PDB entry 6KTO | X-ray diffraction, 3.45 A resolution | chains A and B of the 4 polymer chains in the assembly

# Chain A (and B)
Name: Mitotic spindle assembly checkpoint protein MAD2B
Organism: Homo sapiens
Notes: chain B of this document is another copy of the same molecule, construct and numbering; everything in this record applies to it too
UniProt: Q9UI95 (MD2L2_HUMAN); residue numbers follow UniProt; this construct covers 1-211
Amino-acid sequence (227 residues; row label = number of the first residue in the row; numbers below 1 keep their minus sign (Met-15 is residue -15)):
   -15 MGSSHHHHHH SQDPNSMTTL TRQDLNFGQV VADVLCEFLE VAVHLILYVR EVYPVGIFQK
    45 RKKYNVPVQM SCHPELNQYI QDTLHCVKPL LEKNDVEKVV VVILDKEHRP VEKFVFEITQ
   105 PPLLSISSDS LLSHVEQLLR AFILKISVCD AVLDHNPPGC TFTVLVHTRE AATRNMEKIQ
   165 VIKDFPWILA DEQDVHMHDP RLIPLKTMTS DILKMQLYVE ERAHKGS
Not modelled in the structure: -15 to 12, 106-114, 210-211 (chain B: -15 to 8, 157-182)
Differences from the reference sequence: expression tag (-15 to 0)
Swiss-Prot annotation at these positions:
  - natural variant: Val85 (V85E: In FANCV)
  - mutagenesis: Tyr63 (Y63A: Alters interaction with REV3L. Loss of interaction with REV3L; when associated with A-171), Arg124 (R124A: Induces structural changes that increase affinity for REV3L and REV1. No effect on interaction with REV1; when associated with A-171), Trp171 (W171A: Alters interaction with REV3L and REV1. Loss of interaction with REV3L; when associated with A-63. No effect on interaction with REV1; when associated with A-124), Leu186 (L186A: Significantly prevents interaction with REV1; no effect on interaction with REV3L), Gln200 (Q200A: Significantly prevents interaction with REV1; no effect on interaction with REV3L), Tyr202 (Y202A: Significantly prevents interaction with REV1; no effect on interaction with REV3L)
From the paper describing this entry:
  - self-association interface (contacts with another copy of this molecule): Glu35, Lys44, Arg124, Lys129, Asp134, Lys190
  - mutagenesis - W171A: unchanged binding to Shieldin complex subunit 2
  - mutagenesis - R124A, K129A, K190A: abolished binding to REV7 conformational dimer

# How chain A and chain B interact
Pairs across the interface (30; chain A residue first):
  Asn49(A) - Val39(B)
  Val50(A) - Val39(B)  hydrophobic
  Pro51(A) - Val39(B)
  Gln121(A) - Glu35(B)
  Gln121(A) - His139(B)  hydrogen bond
  Arg124(A) - Glu35(B)  salt bridge
  Arg124(A) - Val39(B)
  Leu128(A) - Tyr32(B)
  Leu128(A) - Glu35(B)
  Lys129(A) - Ser131(B)  hydrogen bond (side chain-backbone)
  Lys129(A) - Asp134(B)  salt bridge
  Ser131(A) - Tyr32(B)  hydrogen bond
  Ser131(A) - Lys44(B)  hydrogen bond (backbone-side chain)
  Val132(A) - Tyr32(B)  hydrophobic
  Val132(A) - Ser131(B)
  Asp134(A) - Lys44(B)  salt bridge
  Asp134(A) - Pro51(B)
  Asp134(A) - Arg124(B)  hydrogen bond (backbone-side chain)
  Ala135(A) - Val50(B)  hydrophobic
  Ala135(A) - Pro51(B)
  Ala135(A) - Arg124(B)  hydrogen bond (backbone-side chain)
  Val136(A) - Ile127(B)  hydrophobic
  Val136(A) - Leu128(B)  hydrophobic
  Pro188(A) - Val132(B)  hydrophobic
  Leu189(A) - Ala135(B)
  Lys190(A) - Arg34(B)
  Lys190(A) - Asp134(B)  salt bridge
  Lys190(A) - Ala135(B)
  Lys190(A) - Leu137(B)
  Thr191(A) - Ala135(B)  hydrogen bond (backbone-backbone)
Other interface residues (no listed pair), chain A (19 interface residues in all): Ala125, Leu137, Ile187
Other interface residues (no listed pair), chain B (18 interface residues in all): Leu29, Val33

# Overview
19 residues of chain A face 18 of chain B across their interface, with 7 hydrogen bonds and 4 salt bridges.
Among the polar pairs are Arg124(A)-Glu35(B), Lys129(A)-Asp134(B) and Asp134(A)-Lys44(B). The paper reports
that R124A, K129A and K190A of chain A abolish binding to REV7 conformational dimer; a self-association
interface involving Glu35(A), Lys44(A) and Arg124(A) among others.
Both chains are Mitotic spindle assembly checkpoint protein MAD2B (Homo sapiens). Entry 6KTO (Crystal
structure of human SHLD3-C-REV7-O-REV7-SHLD2 complex) was determined by X-ray diffraction.
